PDB entry 8YHQ | electron microscopy, 2.42 A resolution | chains B and K of the 20 polymer chains in the assembly

[Chain B (and K)]
Name: Cytochrome b-c1 complex subunit 2, mitochondrial
Source organism: Saccharomyces cerevisiae
Notes: chain K of this document is another copy of the same molecule, construct and numbering; everything in this record applies to it too
UniProtKB: A0A6A5Q625 (A0A6A5Q625_YEASX); residues 17-368 here = UniProt positions 17-368
Chain sequence (352 residues; numbered 17 to 368; the number before each row is that of its first residue):
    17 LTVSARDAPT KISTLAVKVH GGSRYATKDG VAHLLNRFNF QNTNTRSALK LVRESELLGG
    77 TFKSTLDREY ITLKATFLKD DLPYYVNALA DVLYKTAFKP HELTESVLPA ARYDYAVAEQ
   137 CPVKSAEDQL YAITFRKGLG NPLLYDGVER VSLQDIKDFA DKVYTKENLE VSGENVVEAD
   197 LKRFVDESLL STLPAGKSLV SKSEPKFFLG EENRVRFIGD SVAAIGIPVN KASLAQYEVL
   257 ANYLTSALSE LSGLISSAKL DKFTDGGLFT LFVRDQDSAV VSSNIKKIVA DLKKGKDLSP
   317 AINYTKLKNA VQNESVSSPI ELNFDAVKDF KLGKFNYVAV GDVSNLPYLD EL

[How chain B and chain K interact]
Contacting residue pairs (27; chain B residue first):
  D45(B) with R232(K), salt bridge; S360(K), hydrogen bond
  R152(B) with Y364(K); D366(K), salt bridge
  K153(B) with Y364(K)
  P158(B) with R232(K)
  D162(B) with R232(K), salt bridge; I234(K)
  V164(B) with R232(K); F233(K); I234(K), hydrophobic
  E165(B) with D358(K); N361(K)
  N229(B) with N229(K)
  R232(B) with D45(K), salt bridge; P158(K); D162(K), salt bridge; V164(K)
  F233(B) with V164(K)
  I234(B) with D162(K); V164(K), hydrophobic
  D358(B) with E165(K)
  S360(B) with D45(K), hydrogen bond
  N361(B) with E165(K)
  Y364(B) with R152(K); K153(K)
  D366(B) with R152(K), salt bridge
Other interface residues (no listed pair), chain B (18 interface residues in all): G163, R230
Other interface residues (no listed pair), chain K (18 interface residues in all): G163, R230

[In short]
The chain B/chain K interface involves 18 residues from each chain; the contacts include 2 hydrogen bonds and
6 salt bridges. Polar pairs include D45(B)-R232(K), R152(B)-D366(K) and D162(B)-R232(K).
Both chains are Cytochrome b-c1 complex subunit 2, mitochondrial (Saccharomyces cerevisiae). Entry 8YHQ
(Cryo-EM structure of Saccharomyces cerevisiae bc1 complex in pyraclostrobin-bound state) was determined by
electron microscopy, deposited together with 8YIN and 8ZMT.
